Entry 2NVZ (X-ray diffraction, 4.30 A resolution (low resolution: residue-level contacts below are approximate; hydrogen-bond / salt-bridge calls are withheld)); this record covers chains A and F of the 13 polymer chains in the assembly.

== Chain A ==
Molecule: DNA-directed RNA polymerase II largest subunit
Organism: Saccharomyces cerevisiae
Notes: EC 2.7.7.6
UniProtKB: P04050 (RPB1_YEAST); residue numbers follow UniProt; this construct covers 1-1733
Chain sequence (1733 residues; row label = number of the first residue in the row):
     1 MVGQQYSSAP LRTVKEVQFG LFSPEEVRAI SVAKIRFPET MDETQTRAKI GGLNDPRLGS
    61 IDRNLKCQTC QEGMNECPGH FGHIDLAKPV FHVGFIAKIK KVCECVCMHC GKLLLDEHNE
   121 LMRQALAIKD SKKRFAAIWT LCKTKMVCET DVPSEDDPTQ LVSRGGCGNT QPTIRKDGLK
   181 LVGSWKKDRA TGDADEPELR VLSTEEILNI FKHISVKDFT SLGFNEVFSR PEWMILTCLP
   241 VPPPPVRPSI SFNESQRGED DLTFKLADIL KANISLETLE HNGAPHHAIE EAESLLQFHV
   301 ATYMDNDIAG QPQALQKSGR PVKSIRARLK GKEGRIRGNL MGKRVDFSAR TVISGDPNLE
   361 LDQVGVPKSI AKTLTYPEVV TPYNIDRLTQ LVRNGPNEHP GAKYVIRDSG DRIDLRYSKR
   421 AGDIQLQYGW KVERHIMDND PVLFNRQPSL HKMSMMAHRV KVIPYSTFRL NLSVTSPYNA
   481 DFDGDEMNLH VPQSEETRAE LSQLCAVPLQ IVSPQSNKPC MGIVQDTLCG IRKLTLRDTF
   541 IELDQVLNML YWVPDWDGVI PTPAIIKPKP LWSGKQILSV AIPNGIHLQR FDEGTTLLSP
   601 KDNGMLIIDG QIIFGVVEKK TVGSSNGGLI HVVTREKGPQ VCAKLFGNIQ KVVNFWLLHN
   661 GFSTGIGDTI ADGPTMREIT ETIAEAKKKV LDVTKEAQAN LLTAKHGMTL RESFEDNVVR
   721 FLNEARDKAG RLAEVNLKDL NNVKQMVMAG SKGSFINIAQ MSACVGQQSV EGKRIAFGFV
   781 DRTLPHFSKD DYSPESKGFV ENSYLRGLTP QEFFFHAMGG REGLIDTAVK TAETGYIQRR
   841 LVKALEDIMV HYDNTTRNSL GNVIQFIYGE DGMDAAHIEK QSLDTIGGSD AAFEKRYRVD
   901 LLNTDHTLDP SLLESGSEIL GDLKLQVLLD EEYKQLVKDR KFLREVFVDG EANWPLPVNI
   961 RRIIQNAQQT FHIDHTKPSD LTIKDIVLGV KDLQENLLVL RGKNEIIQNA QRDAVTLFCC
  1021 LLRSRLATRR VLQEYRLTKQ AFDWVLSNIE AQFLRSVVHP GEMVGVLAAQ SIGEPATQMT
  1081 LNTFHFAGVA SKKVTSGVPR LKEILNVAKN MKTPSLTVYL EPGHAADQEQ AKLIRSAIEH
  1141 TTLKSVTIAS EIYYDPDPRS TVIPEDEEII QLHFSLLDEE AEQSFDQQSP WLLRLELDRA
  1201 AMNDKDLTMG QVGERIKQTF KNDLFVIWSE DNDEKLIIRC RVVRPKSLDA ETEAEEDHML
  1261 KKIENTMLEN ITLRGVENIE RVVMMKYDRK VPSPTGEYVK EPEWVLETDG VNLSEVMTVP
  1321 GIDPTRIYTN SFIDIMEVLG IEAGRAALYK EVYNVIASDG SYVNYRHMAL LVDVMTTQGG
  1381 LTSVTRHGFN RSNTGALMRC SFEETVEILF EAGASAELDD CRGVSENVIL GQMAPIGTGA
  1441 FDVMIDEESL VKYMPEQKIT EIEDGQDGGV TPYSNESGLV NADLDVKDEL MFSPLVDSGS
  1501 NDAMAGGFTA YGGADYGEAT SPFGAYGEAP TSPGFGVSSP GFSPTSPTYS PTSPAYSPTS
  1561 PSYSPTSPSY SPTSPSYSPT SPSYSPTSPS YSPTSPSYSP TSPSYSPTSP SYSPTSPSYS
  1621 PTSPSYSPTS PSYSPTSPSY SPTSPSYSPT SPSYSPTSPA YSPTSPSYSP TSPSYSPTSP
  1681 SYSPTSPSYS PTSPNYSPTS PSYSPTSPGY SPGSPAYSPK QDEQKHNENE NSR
Unresolved in the structure: 1, 156-160, 186-198, 315-318, 1177-1186, 1232-1235, 1244-1253, 1446-1733
Bound ions: Zn2+ site 1: Cys67, Cys70, His80; Zn2+ site 2: Met108, Cys110, Cys167; Mg2+ site 1: Asp481, Asp483 (together with UTP) (shared with 1 residue of chain B); Mg2+ site 2: Asp483, Asp485
Small-molecule neighbours: UTP (uridine 5'-triphosphate): Arg446, Pro448, Asn479, Asp481, Asp483, Asp485, Thr827, Gln1078, Leu1081, Asn1082, His1085
UniProt features mapped onto this chain:
  - region: Pro248 to Asp260 (Lid loop), Asn306 to Lys323 (Rudder loop), Pro810 to Glu822 (Bridging helix)
  - binding site (Zn(2+)): Cys67, Cys70, Cys77, His80, Cys107, Cys110, Cys148, Cys167
  - binding site (Mg(2+)): Asp481, Asp483, Asp485
  - modified residue: Thr1471 (Phosphothreonine)
  - cross-link (Glycyl lysine isopeptide (Lys-Gly)): Lys695 (interchain with G-Cter in ubiquitin), Lys1246 (interchain with G-Cter in ubiquitin), Lys1350 (interchain with G-Cter in ubiquitin)
  - natural variant: Ser1653 to Pro1659 (deletion: In strain: A364A)
  - mutagenesis: Lys1246 (K1246R: Impairs ubiquitination during transcription stress)
What the authors report for this chain:
  - Mg2+ coordination: Asp481, Asp483
  - catalytic residues: His1085 (proposed by the authors, not directly observed)
  - mutagenesis - R446A: abolished growth

== Chain F ==
Molecule: DNA-directed RNA polymerases I, II, and III 23 kDa polypeptide
Organism: Saccharomyces cerevisiae
Notes: EC 2.7.7.6
UniProtKB: P20435 (RPB6_YEAST); residues 1-155 here = UniProt positions 1-155
Chain sequence (155 residues; numbered 1 to 155; the number before each row is that of its first residue):
     1 MSDYEEAFND GNENFEDFDV EHFSDEETYE EKPQFKDGET TDANGKTIVT GGNGPEDFQQ
    61 HEQIRRKTLK EKAIPKDQRA TTPYMTKYER ARILGTRALQ ISMNAPVFVD LEGETDPLRI
   121 AMKELAEKKI PLVIRRYLPD GSFEDWSVEE LIVDL
Unresolved in the structure: 1-71, 155
UniProt features mapped onto this chain:
  - region: Leu111 to Leu132 (Leucine-zipper)
  - modified residue: Ser24 (Phosphoserine)

== Interface between chain A and chain F ==
Pairs across the interface (53):
  Val379(A) - Ser102(F)
  Val380(A) - Asn104(F)
  Thr381(A) - Ile101(F)
  Thr381(A) - Ser102(F)
  Thr381(A) - Asn104(F)
  Tyr383(A) - Val107(F)
  Tyr383(A) - Leu111(F)
  Tyr383(A) - Thr115(F)
  Glu495(A) - Ala98(F)
  Glu496(A) - Gly95(F)
  Ala499(A) - Ala91(F)
  Gln503(A) - Arg90(F)
  Gln503(A) - Ala91(F)
  Leu504(A) - Ala91(F)
  His851(A) - Pro139(F)
  Tyr852(A) - Thr81(F)
  Tyr852(A) - Thr86(F)
  Tyr852(A) - Glu89(F)
  Tyr852(A) - Arg136(F)
  Tyr852(A) - Tyr137(F)
  Tyr852(A) - Leu138(F)
  Arg857(A) - Pro139(F)
  Arg1001(A) - Ala80(F)
  Arg1001(A) - Thr81(F)
  Arg1001(A) - Pro83(F)
  Gly1002(A) - Ala80(F)
  Leu1054(A) - Tyr84(F)
  Arg1055(A) - Asp154(F)
  His1059(A) - Thr86(F)
  His1059(A) - Lys87(F)
  Pro1060(A) - Thr82(F)
  Pro1060(A) - Thr86(F)
  Gly1061(A) - Tyr88(F)
  Glu1062(A) - Lys87(F)
  Glu1062(A) - Tyr88(F)
  Met1433(A) - Arg92(F)
  Gly1437(A) - Tyr88(F)
  Thr1438(A) - Tyr88(F)
  Thr1438(A) - Arg92(F)
  Phe1441(A) - Tyr88(F)
  Phe1441(A) - Glu89(F)
  Phe1441(A) - Arg92(F)
  Phe1441(A) - Ile134(F)
  Phe1441(A) - Arg135(F)
  Asp1442(A) - Ile134(F)
  Asp1442(A) - Arg135(F)
  Val1443(A) - Arg92(F)
  Val1443(A) - Ile93(F)
  Val1443(A) - Val133(F)
  Met1444(A) - Leu132(F)
  Met1444(A) - Val133(F)
  Ile1445(A) - Pro131(F)
  Ile1445(A) - Val133(F)
Interface residues without a listed pair, chain A (36 interface residues in all): Pro382, Tyr428, Gly429, Lys431, Asp853, Asn854, Met1063, Ala1440
Interface residues without a listed pair, chain F (38 interface residues in all): Met85, Leu94, Thr96, Met103, Asp116, Pro117, Leu118

== Summary ==
Chain A and chain F form an interface of 36 and 38 residues respectively. Chain A binds UTP. Cys67(A),
Cys70(A) and His80(A) form the Zn2+ site 1. UniProt lists 8 Zn2+-binding residues, 3 Mg2+-binding residues and
one mutagenesis site on chain A. From the paper: the catalytic residue His1085(A); R446A of chain A abolishes
growth.
Chain A is DNA-directed RNA polymerase II largest subunit and chain F is DNA-directed RNA polymerases I, II,
and III 23 kDa polypeptide, both from Saccharomyces cerevisiae; the structure, RNA Polymerase II elongation
complex with UTP, updated 11/2006, was determined by X-ray diffraction (same publication as 2E2H, 2E2I, 2E2J,
2NVQ, 2NVT, 2NVX, 2NVY and 2YU9).
